PDB entry 6EVX | electron microscopy, 4.20 A resolution (low resolution: residue-level contacts below are approximate; hydrogen-bond / salt-bridge calls are withheld) | chains A and E of the 12 polymer chains in the assembly

Chain A (and E):
Name: Tubulin alpha-1B chain
Organism: Sus scrofa
Notes: chain E of this document is another copy of the same molecule, construct and numbering; everything in this record applies to it too
UniProt: Q2XVP4 (TBA1B_PIG); residue numbers follow UniProt; this construct covers 1-451
Amino-acid sequence (451 residues; row label = number of the first residue in the row):
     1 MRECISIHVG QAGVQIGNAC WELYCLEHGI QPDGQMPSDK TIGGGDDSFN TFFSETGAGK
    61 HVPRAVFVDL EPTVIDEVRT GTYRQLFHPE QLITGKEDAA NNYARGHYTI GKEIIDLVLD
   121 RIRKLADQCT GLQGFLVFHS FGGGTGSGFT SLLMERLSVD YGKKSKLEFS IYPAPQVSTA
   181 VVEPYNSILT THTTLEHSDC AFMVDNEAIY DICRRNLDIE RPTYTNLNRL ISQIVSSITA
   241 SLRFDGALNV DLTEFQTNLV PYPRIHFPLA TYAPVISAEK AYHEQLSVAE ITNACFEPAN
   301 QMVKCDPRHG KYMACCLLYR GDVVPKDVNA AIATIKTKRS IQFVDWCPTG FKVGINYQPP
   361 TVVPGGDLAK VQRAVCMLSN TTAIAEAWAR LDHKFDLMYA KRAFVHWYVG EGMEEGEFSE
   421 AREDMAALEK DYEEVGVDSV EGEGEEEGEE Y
Not modelled in the structure: 38-46, 442-451
Metal / ion sites: Mg2+: Glu-71 (together with GTP)
Residues lining bound ligands: GTP: Gly-10, Gln-11, Ala-12, Gln-15, Ile-16, Asp-69, Glu-71, Asp-98, Ala-99, Ala-100, Asn-101, Ser-140, Gly-143, Gly-144, Thr-145, Gly-146, Thr-179, Glu-183, Asn-206, Tyr-224, Leu-227, Asn-228, Ile-231
Curated features (UniProtKB/Swiss-Prot):
  - motif: Met-1 to Cys-4 (MREC motif)
  - active site: Glu-254
  - binding site (GTP): Gly-10, Gln-11, Ala-12, Gln-15, Glu-71, Ala-99, Ser-140, Gly-143, Gly-144, Thr-145, Gly-146, Thr-179, Glu-183, Asn-206, Tyr-224, Asn-228, Leu-252
  - binding site (Mg(2+)): Glu-71
  - site: Tyr-451 (Involved in polymerization)
  - modified residue: Lys-40 (N6,N6,N6-trimethyllysine), Ser-48 (Phosphoserine), Ser-232 (Phosphoserine), Tyr-282 (3'-nitrotyrosine), Arg-339 (Omega-N-methylarginine), Ser-439 (Phosphoserine), Glu-443 (5-glutamyl polyglutamate), Glu-445 (5-glutamyl polyglutamate), Tyr-451 (3'-nitrotyrosine)
  - cross-link (Glycyl lysine isopeptide (Lys-Gly)): Lys-326 (interchain with G-Cter in ubiquitin), Lys-370 (interchain with G-Cter in ubiquitin)
Reported in the primary citation:
  - conformationally variable residues: Gly-57

Chain A / chain E interface:
Pairs across the interface - 14 pairs, chain A then chain E:
  Glu-55(A) with Gln-285(E)
  Thr-56(A) with His-283(E); Glu-284(E); Gln-285(E)
  Gly-57(A) with Gln-285(E)
  Lys-60(A) with His-283(E)
  Val-62(A) with His-283(E)
  Gln-85(A) with His-283(E)
  Leu-86(A) with His-283(E)
  Phe-87(A) with His-283(E)
  His-88(A) with Lys-280(E); Glu-284(E)
  Glu-90(A) with Lys-280(E)
  Gln-128(A) with Gln-285(E)
Also at the interface, not in a pair above, chain A (14 interface residues in all): Pro-89, Asp-120, Lys-124
Also at the interface, not in a pair above, chain E (7 interface residues in all): Arg-215, Tyr-282, Glu-297

In short:
Chain A and chain E form an interface of 14 and 7 residues respectively. Bound to chain A: GTP. From UniProt:
active-site residue Glu-254(A), 17 GTP-binding residues and Mg2+-binding residue Glu-71(A) on chain A. The
paper reports conformational variability at Gly-57(A).
Chain A and chain E are both Tubulin alpha-1B chain (Sus scrofa); the structure, Cryo-EM structure of
GDP.Pi-microtubule rapidly co-polymerised with doublecortin, was determined by electron microscopy (same
publication as 6EVW, 6EVY, 6EVZ and 6EW0).
